Entry 1NZQ (X-ray diffraction, 2.18 A resolution); this record covers chains L and H of the 3 polymer chains in the assembly.

# Chain L
Protein: Thrombin light chain
Source organism: Homo sapiens
Notes: EC 3.4.21.5; fragment: light chain
UniProtKB: P00734 (THRB_HUMAN); aligned to UniProt positions 330-343 over residues 1-14 (the alignment contains insertions or deletions, so no single offset holds)
Amino-acid sequence (36 residues; each row starts with the number of its first residue; a row labelled like 14A-14K holds insertion residues (14A, then the next letters in order); numbers below 1 keep their minus sign (Thr-5 is residue -5)):
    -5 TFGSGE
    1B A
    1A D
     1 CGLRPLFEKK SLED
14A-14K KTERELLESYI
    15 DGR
Unresolved in the structure: -5 to 0, 16-17

# Chain H
Protein: Thrombin heavy chain
Source organism: Homo sapiens
Notes: EC 3.4.21.5; fragment: heavy chain
UniProtKB: P00734 (THRB_HUMAN); aligned to UniProt positions 364-620 over residues 16-245 (the alignment contains insertions or deletions, so no single offset holds)
Amino-acid sequence (259 residues; row label = number of the first residue in the row; note: 3 numbers in that range are skipped by the numbering (no residue carries them; nothing is unmodelled there); a row labelled like 60A-60I holds insertion residues (60A, then the next letters in order)):
    16 IVEGSDAEIG MSPWQVMLFR K
   36A S
    37 PQELLCGASL ISDRWVLTAA HCLL
60A-60I YPPWDKNFT
    61 ENDLLVRIGK HSRTRYE
   77A R
    78 NIEKISMLEK IYIHPRYNWR
   97A E
    98 NLDRDIALMK LKKPVAFSDY IHPVCLPDRE TA
129A-129C ASL
   130 LQAGYKGRVT GWGNLKET
147A-147G WTANVGK
   150 GQPSVLQVVN LPIVERPVCK DSTRIRITDN MFCAG
  184A Y
   185 KP
186A-186D DEGK
   187 RGDACEGDSG GPFVMKSP
204A-204B FN
   205 NRWYQMGIVS WGE
   219 GCD
  221A R
   222 DGKYGFYTHV FRLKKWIQKV IDQFGE
Unresolved in the structure: 147A-147G, 246-247
Disulfides: Cys42-Cys58, Cys168-Cys182, Cys191-Cys220
Ligand contacts: 162 ((2-{2-[(5-carbamimidoyl-1-methyl-1H-pyrrol-3-ylmethyl)-carbamoyl]-pyrrol-1-yl} -1-cyclohexylmethyl-2-oxo-ethylamino)-acetic acid): His57, Tyr60A, Trp60D, Glu97A, Asn98, Leu99, Ile174, Asp189, Ala190, Cys191, Glu192, Ser195, Val213, Ser214, Trp215, Gly216, Glu217, Gly219, Cys220, Gly226
Curated features (UniProtKB/Swiss-Prot):
  - region: Ala183 to Val200 (High affinity receptor-binding region which is also known as the TP508 peptide)
  - active site (Charge relay system): His57, Asp102, Ser195
  - glycosylation: Asn60G (N-linked (GlcNAc...) (complex) asparagine)

# Interface between chain L and chain H
Residue-residue contacts (58; chain L residue first):
  Cys1(L) with Pro120(H); Val121(H); Cys122(H), disulfide; Arg206(H), hydrogen bond (backbone-side chain)
  Asp1A(L) with His119(H), salt bridge; Arg206(H)
  Ala1B(L) with Arg206(H), hydrogen bond (backbone-side chain)
  Gly2(L) with Pro120(H), hydrogen bond (backbone-backbone); Cys122(H), hydrogen bond (backbone-side chain); Arg206(H); Trp207(H), hydrogen bond (backbone-backbone)
  Leu3(L) with His119(H), hydrogen bond (backbone-side chain); Asn205(H); Arg206(H)
  Arg4(L) with Gly25(H); Met26(H), hydrogen bond (side chain-backbone); Pro28(H); Trp29(H); Arg137(H); Trp207(H)
  Pro5(L) with Ser115(H); Asp116(H); His119(H)
  Leu6(L) with Ile24(H); Gly25(H); Asp116(H)
  Phe7(L) with Glu23(H); Ile24(H); Gly25(H); Met26(H)
  Glu8(L) with Lys202(H), salt bridge; Asn205(H); Trp207(H), hydrogen bond
  Asp14(L) with Glu23(H); Met26(H); Arg137(H), salt bridge
  Lys14A(L) with Glu23(H), salt bridge
  Thr14B(L) with Arg137(H), hydrogen bond; Asn159(H), hydrogen bond
  Glu14C(L) with Arg137(H); Lys202(H), salt bridge
  Glu14E(L) with Lys135(H), salt bridge; Asn159(H); Tyr184A(H), hydrogen bond; Lys186D(H), salt bridge
  Leu14F(L) with Lys135(H); Asn159(H); Trp207(H), hydrophobic
  Leu14G(L) with Lys202(H); Pro204(H), hydrophobic
  Ser14I(L) with Gly133(H); Tyr134(H); Lys135(H), hydrogen bond (side chain-backbone)
  Tyr14J(L) with Tyr134(H), hydrophobic; Lys135(H), hydrogen bond (side chain-backbone); Met201(H), hydrophobic; Lys202(H)
  Ile14K(L) with Tyr134(H), hydrogen bond (backbone-side chain)
Other interface residues (no listed pair), chain H (27 interface residues in all): Tyr117, Gly136
Cross-chain cystine bridges: Cys1(L)-Cys122(H)

# Overview
Chain L and chain H form an interface of 20 and 27 residues respectively; the contacts include 1 disulfide
bond, 14 hydrogen bonds and 7 salt bridges. Polar pairs include Asp1A(L)-His119(H), Glu8(L)-Lys202(H) and
Lys14A(L)-Glu23(H). Bound to chain H: compound 162.
Here chain L is Thrombin light chain and chain H is Thrombin heavy chain, both from Homo sapiens. Entry 1NZQ
(D-Phe-Pro-Arg-Type Thrombin Inhibitor) was determined by X-ray diffraction together with 1O0D from the same
study.
